7UIL - chains n and p of the 13 polymer chains in the assembly; structure by electron microscopy, 4.30 A resolution (low resolution: residue-level contacts below are approximate; hydrogen-bond / salt-bridge calls are withheld).

== Chain n ==
Name: Mediator of RNA polymerase II transcription subunit 14
From: Saccharomyces cerevisiae
Reference sequence: P19263 (MED14_YEAST); residues 1-1082 here = UniProt positions 1-1082
Amino-acid sequence (1082 residues; each row starts with the number of its first residue):
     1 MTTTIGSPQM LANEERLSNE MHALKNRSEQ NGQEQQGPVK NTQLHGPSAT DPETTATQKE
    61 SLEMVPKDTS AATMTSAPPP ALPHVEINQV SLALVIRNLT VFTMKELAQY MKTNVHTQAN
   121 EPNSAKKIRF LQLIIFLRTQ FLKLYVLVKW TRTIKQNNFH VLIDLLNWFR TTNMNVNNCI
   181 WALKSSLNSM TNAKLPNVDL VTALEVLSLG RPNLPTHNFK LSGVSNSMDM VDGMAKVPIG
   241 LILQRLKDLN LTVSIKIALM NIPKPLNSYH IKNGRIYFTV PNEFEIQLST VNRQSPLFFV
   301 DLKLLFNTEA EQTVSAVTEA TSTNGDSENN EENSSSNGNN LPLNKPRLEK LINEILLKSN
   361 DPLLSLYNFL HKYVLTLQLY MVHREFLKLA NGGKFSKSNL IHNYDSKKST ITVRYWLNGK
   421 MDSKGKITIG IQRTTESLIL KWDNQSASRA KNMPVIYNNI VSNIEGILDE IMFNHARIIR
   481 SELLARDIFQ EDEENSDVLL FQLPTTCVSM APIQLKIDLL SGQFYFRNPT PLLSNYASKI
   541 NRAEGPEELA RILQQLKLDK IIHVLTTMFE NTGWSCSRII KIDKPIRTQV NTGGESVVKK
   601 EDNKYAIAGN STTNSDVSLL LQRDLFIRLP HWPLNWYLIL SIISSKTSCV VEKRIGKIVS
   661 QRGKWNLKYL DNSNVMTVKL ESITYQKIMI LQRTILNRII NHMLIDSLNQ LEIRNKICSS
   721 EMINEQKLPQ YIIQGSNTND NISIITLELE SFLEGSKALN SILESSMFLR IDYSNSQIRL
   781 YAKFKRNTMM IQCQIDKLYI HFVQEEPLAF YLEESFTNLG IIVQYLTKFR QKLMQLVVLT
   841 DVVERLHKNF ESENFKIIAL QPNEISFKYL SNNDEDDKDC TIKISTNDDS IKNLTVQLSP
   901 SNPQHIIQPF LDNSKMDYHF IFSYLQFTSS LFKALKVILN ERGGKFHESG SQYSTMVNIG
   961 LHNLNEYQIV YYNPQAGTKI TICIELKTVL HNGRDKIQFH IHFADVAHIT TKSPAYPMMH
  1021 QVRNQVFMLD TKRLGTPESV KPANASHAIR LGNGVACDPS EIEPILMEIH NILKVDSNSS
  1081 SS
Not modelled in the structure: 1-833, 1028-1048, 1075-1082
Swiss-Prot annotation at these positions:
  - modified residue: T2 (N-acetylthreonine), S7 (Phosphoserine), T1036 (Phosphothreonine)

== Chain p ==
Name: Mediator of RNA polymerase II transcription subunit 16
From: Saccharomyces cerevisiae
Reference sequence: P32259 (MED16_YEAST); residue numbers follow UniProt; this construct covers 1-974
Amino-acid sequence (974 residues; numbered 1 to 974; the number before each row is that of its first residue):
     1 MMLGEHLMSW SKTGIIAYSD SQSSNANICL TFLESINGIN WRFHTPQKYV LHPQLHEVQY
    61 QESSSTLSTH STTTSVNGST TAGVGSTPNF GGNSNKSPPQ FFYNISSIHW NNWFSLPGDM
   121 LAVCDELGNM TMLITGQRPD RATTYEKLTM VFQDNVYKIY NHVMPLKPVD KLKPMNIERK
   181 QTRKEYNTSI LEFRWLTSSK SVIVSQFCAF DSSSNTYRSR AQQVPPYGVY HPPFIKYACL
   241 AIRKNGQIDF WYQFSNSKDH KKITLQLLDT SNQRFKDLQW LEFARITPMN DDQCMLITTY
   301 SKLSKNISFY KLHVNWNLNA TKPNVLNDPS LKIQFILSTT LDPTDDEGHV LKLENLHVVS
   361 KSSIEKDPSP EILVLYNVCD TSKSLVKRYR LAPTQLSAEY LVILKPDLNI DRNNSTNQIF
   421 QSRRYNLRRH SDIVLDKKVT LITSEMFDAF VSFYFEDGTI ESYNQNDWKL ETERLISQSQ
   481 LGKFKNIIAS PLSAGFNYGK LPLPPSVEWM KVSPSMCGVI VKQYNKKWPQ FYAAVQKNYA
   541 DPEKDSINAT ALAFGYVKSL HKQISAEDLT IAAKTHILRI SFLDRKRAKE FITTLLKSLY
   601 SFFNISPDAP KEIMDKIITS RPLQKIMLLQ LELGSCFSQE NIEEMARVIL YLKNVLFAFN
   661 GVARNFHFAI EQISNNSNQQ QNPKLFQTIF SKQDLIHSLI PVAKWFVKFI TYLTQEILIL
   721 INDPTNKEYT LVHGIFGAKM SRTLILSILN EIKKVTQIVA KFPETSYPIL NESSTFLKLV
   781 LSESPVDFEK FETFLVDVNN KFIALCEQQP SQEREFSLLV KAEIPPEYAK VGDFLLQYAN
   841 NAVISHANAA AVYFADTSGL KISNSEFFNP EIFHLLQPLE EGLIIDTDKL PIKNRTSKSF
   901 SKLLYDDVTC DKLSVSEISD GKLKRCSRCG SVTRAGNIIS SDKTIVPTSI QTKRWPTMYT
   961 RLCICSGMLF EMDG
Not modelled in the structure: 58-99, 156-157, 398-424
Swiss-Prot annotation at these positions:
  - motif: K889 to K893 (Nuclear localization signal)

== Interface between chain n and chain p ==
Contacting residue pairs - 17 pairs, chain n then chain p:
  K987(n) - F854(p)
  T988(n) - F854(p)
  V989(n) - Y853(p)
  V989(n) - F854(p)
  L990(n) - Q715(p)
  L990(n) - T857(p)
  L990(n) - S858(p)
  H991(n) - Y729(p)
  N992(n) - Y729(p)
  H1000(n) - F854(p)
  I1049(n) - N722(p)
  I1049(n) - Y853(p)
  R1050(n) - N722(p)
  L1051(n) - L718(p)
  L1051(n) - A849(p)
  L1051(n) - A850(p)
  L1051(n) - Y853(p)
Interface residues without a listed pair, chain n (13 interface residues in all): D995, Q998, A1056
Interface residues without a listed pair, chain p (12 interface residues in all): Y712, D856

== Overview ==
13 residues of chain n and 12 residues of chain p are in contact.
Here chain n is Mediator of RNA polymerase II transcription subunit 14 and chain p is Mediator of RNA
polymerase II transcription subunit 16, both from Saccharomyces cerevisiae. Entry 7UIL (Mediator-PIC Early
(Tail A/B Dimer)) was determined by electron microscopy, deposited together with 7UI9, 7UIC, 7UIF, 7UIG, 7UIK
and 7UIO.
